PDB entry 6MUU | electron microscopy, 3.00 A resolution | chains F and G of the 7 polymer chains in the assembly

== Chain F ==
Name: Uncharacterized protein Csm5
Source organism: Thermococcus onnurineus
UniProtKB: B6YWC2 (B6YWC2_THEON); residues 1-397 here = UniProt positions 1-397
Chain sequence (403 residues; row label = number of the first residue in the row):
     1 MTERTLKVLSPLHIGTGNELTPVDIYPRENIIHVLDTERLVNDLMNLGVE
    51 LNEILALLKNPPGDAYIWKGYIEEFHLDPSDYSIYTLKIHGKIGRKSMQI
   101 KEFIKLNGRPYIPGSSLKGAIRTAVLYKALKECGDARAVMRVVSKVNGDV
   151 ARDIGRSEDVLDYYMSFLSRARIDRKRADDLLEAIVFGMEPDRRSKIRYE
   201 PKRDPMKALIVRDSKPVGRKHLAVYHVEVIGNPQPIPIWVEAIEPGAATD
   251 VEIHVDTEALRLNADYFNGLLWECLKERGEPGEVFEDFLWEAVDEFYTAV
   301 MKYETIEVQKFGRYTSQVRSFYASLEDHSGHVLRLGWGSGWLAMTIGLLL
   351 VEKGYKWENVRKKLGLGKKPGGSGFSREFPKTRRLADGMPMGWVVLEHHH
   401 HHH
Disordered / not traced: 49, 63-64, 77-78, 88-95, 134-136, 148-158, 170-174, 192-193, 231-237, 307-315, 325-329, 351-355, 365-378, 398-403
Differences from the reference sequence: expression tag (398-403)

== Chain G ==
Molecule: 38-nt RNA strand
Sequence (38 nucleotides; each row starts with the number of its first residue):
     1 GUGGAAAGGCGGGCAGAGGCGGUUUGCGUAUUGGGCGC
Disordered / not traced: 26-38

== How chain F and chain G interact ==
Pairs across the interface (35):
  Ile14(F) - G22(G)  phosphate contact
  Gly15(F) - G21(G)  sugar contact
  Gly15(F) - G22(G)  hydrogen bond to the phosphate
  Thr16(F) - G21(G)  base contact
  Gly17(F) - G21(G)  base contact
  Ser115(F) - C20(G)  sugar contact
  Ser115(F) - G21(G)  hydrogen bond to the phosphate
  Ser116(F) - C20(G)  hydrogen bond to the sugar
  Ser116(F) - G21(G)  phosphate contact
  Lys118(F) - G19(G)  salt bridge to the phosphate
  Gly119(F) - C20(G)  phosphate contact
  Ala120(F) - C20(G)  base contact
  Arg122(F) - G19(G)  sugar contact
  Thr123(F) - C20(G)  hydrogen bond to the base
  Tyr199(F) - G18(G)  hydrogen bond to the sugar
  Pro201(F) - A17(G)  hydrogen bond to the sugar
  Pro201(F) - G18(G)  sugar contact
  Asp204(F) - G18(G)  sugar contact
  Lys207(F) - A17(G)  phosphate contact
  Lys207(F) - G18(G)  phosphate contact
  Leu335(F) - C20(G)  base contact
  Gly336(F) - C20(G)  hydrogen bond to the base
  Gly336(F) - G22(G)  phosphate contact
  Trp337(F) - G22(G)  hydrogen bond to the phosphate
  Trp337(F) - U23(G)  phosphate contact
  Ser339(F) - U23(G)  phosphate contact
  Trp341(F) - U23(G)  phosphate contact
  Trp341(F) - U24(G)  hydrogen bond to the phosphate
  Ala343(F) - C20(G)  hydrogen bond to the base
  Met344(F) - C20(G)  hydrogen bond to the base
  Met344(F) - G22(G)  phosphate contact
  Phe379(F) - U25(G)  phosphate contact
  Lys381(F) - U25(G)  phosphate contact
  Thr382(F) - U25(G)  hydrogen bond to the phosphate
  Arg384(F) - U23(G)  salt bridge to the phosphate
Other interface residues (no listed pair), chain F (32 interface residues in all): Lys202, Met206, Tyr297, Arg334, Gly338, Gly340

== Summary ==
32 residues of chain F face 9 of chain G across their interface; the contacts include 12 hydrogen bonds and 2
salt bridges. Polar contacts include Thr123(F)-C20(G), Gly336(F)-C20(G) and Ala343(F)-C20(G).
Chain F is Uncharacterized protein Csm5 (Thermococcus onnurineus) and chain G is a 38-nt RNA strand; the
structure, Cryo-EM structure of Csm-crRNA binary complex in type III-A CRISPR-Cas system, was determined by
electron microscopy together with 6MUA, 6MUR, 6MUS and 6MUT from the same study.
